2FAK - chains S and T of the 28 polymer chains in the assembly; structure by X-ray diffraction, 2.80 A resolution.

Chain S:
Molecule: Proteasome component PRE5
Organism: Saccharomyces cerevisiae
Notes: EC 3.4.25.1
UniProt: P40302 (PSA1_YEAST); the construct has insertions or renumbered stretches relative to UniProt, so the offset changes along the chain: 4-60 = UniProt 2-58; 63-180 = UniProt 59-176; 183-204 = UniProt 183-204; 210-233 = UniProt 211-234
Amino-acid sequence (233 residues; numbered 4 to 233 plus 10 insertion-coded residues; 7 numbers in that range are skipped by the numbering (no residue carries them; nothing is unmodelled there); the number before each row is that of its first residue; a row labelled like 18A-18F holds insertion residues (18A, then the next letters in order)):
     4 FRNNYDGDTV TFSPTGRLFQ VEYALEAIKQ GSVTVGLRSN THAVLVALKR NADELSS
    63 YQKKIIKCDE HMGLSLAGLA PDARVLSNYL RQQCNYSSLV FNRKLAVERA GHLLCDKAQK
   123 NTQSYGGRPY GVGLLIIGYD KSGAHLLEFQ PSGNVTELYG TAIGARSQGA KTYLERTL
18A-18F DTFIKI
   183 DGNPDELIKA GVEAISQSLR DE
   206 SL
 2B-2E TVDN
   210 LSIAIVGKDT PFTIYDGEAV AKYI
UniProt features mapped onto this chain:
  - modified residue: Ser16 (Phosphoserine)
  - cross-link: Lys191 (Glycyl lysine isopeptide (Lys-Gly) (interchain with G-Cter in ubiquitin))

Chain T:
Molecule: Proteasome component C1
Organism: Saccharomyces cerevisiae
Notes: EC 3.4.25.1
UniProt: P21242 (PSA3_YEAST); the construct lacks a stretch of the UniProt sequence and is renumbered around it, so the offset changes along the chain: 5-180 = UniProt 4-179; 184-199 = UniProt 186-201; 201-206 = UniProt 202-207; 207-218 = UniProt 210-221; 1 more segments
Amino-acid sequence (244 residues; numbered 5 to 241 plus 11 insertion-coded residues; 4 numbers in that range are skipped by the numbering (no residue carries them; nothing is unmodelled there); the number before each row is that of its first residue; a row labelled like 18A-18F holds insertion residues (18A, then the next letters in order)):
     5 GTGYDLSNSV FSPDGRNFQV EYAVKAVENG TTSIGIKCND GVVFAVEKLI TSKLLVPQKN
    65 VKIQVVDRHI GCVYSGLIPD GRHLVNRGRE EAASFKKLYK TPIPIPAFAD RLGQYVQAHT
   125 LYNSVRPFGV STIFGGVDKN GAHLYMLEPS GSYWGYKGAA TGKGRQSAKA ELEKLV
18A-18F DHHPEG
   184 LSAREAVKQA AKIIYL
   201 AHEDNK
20B-20C EK
   207 DFELEISWCS LS
21A-21C ETN
   219 GLHKFVKGDL LQEAIDFAQK EIN

Chain S / chain T interface:
Residue-residue contacts (60; chain S residue first):
  Asn7(S) - Leu10(T)
  Tyr8(S) - Asp9(T)  hydrogen bond
  Tyr8(S) - Leu10(T)  hydrophobic
  Thr12(S) - Arg130(T)
  Val13(S) - Asn127(T)
  Val13(S) - Ser128(T)
  Val13(S) - Val129(T)
  Val13(S) - Arg130(T)
  Thr14(S) - Leu10(T)
  Thr14(S) - Gln23(T)
  Phe15(S) - Gln23(T)  hydrogen bond (backbone-side chain)
  Phe15(S) - Tyr26(T)
  Phe15(S) - Ala27(T)  hydrophobic
  Phe15(S) - Leu81(T)  hydrophobic
  Phe15(S) - Arg130(T)
  Phe15(S) - Pro131(T)
  Ser16(S) - Tyr26(T)
  Pro17(S) - Tyr26(T)  hydrophobic
  Pro17(S) - Lys29(T)
  Thr18(S) - Lys29(T)
  Gly19(S) - Tyr26(T)
  Gly19(S) - Lys29(T)
  Gly19(S) - Ala30(T)
  Leu21(S) - Leu81(T)  hydrophobic
  Leu21(S) - Arg130(T)
  His114(S) - Arg86(T)  hydrogen bond
  Cys117(S) - Arg86(T)
  Asp118(S) - Arg86(T)  salt bridge
  Asp118(S) - Asn90(T)
  Gln121(S) - Pro83(T)
  Gln121(S) - Asp84(T)
  Gln121(S) - His87(T)  hydrogen bond
  Thr124(S) - Arg130(T)  hydrogen bond (backbone-side chain)
  Gln125(S) - His123(T)
  Gln125(S) - Val129(T)
  Gln125(S) - Arg130(T)  hydrogen bond (backbone-backbone)
  Gln125(S) - Phe132(T)
  Ser126(S) - Ser128(T)
  Tyr127(S) - Ser128(T)  hydrogen bond (backbone-backbone)
  Ser154(S) - Pro83(T)
  Gly155(S) - Pro83(T)
  Asn156(S) - Ile82(T)
  Asn156(S) - Pro83(T)
  Thr158(S) - Asn64(T)
  Glu159(S) - Leu59(T)
  Glu159(S) - Val60(T)  hydrogen bond (backbone-backbone)
  Glu159(S) - Lys63(T)
  Glu159(S) - Asn64(T)  hydrogen bond (backbone-side chain)
  Leu160(S) - Leu58(T)
  Leu160(S) - Leu59(T)  hydrophobic
  Leu160(S) - Val60(T)
  Tyr161(S) - Lys57(T)
  Tyr161(S) - Leu58(T)  hydrogen bond (backbone-backbone)
  Tyr161(S) - Val60(T)  hydrophobic
  Tyr161(S) - Pro61(T)
  Gly162(S) - Leu58(T)
  Glu177(S) - Ser56(T)
  Glu177(S) - Lys57(T)
  Glu177(S) - Leu58(T)
  Leu180(S) - Lys57(T)
Other interface residues (no listed pair), chain S (34 interface residues in all): Arg41, Glu110, Val157, Lys173, Leu176
Other interface residues (no listed pair), chain T (30 interface residues in all): Gly133

In short:
Chain S and chain T form an interface of 34 and 30 residues respectively, with 10 hydrogen bonds and 1 salt
bridge. Polar pairs include Asp118(S)-Arg86(T), Tyr8(S)-Asp9(T) and Phe15(S)-Gln23(T).
Chain S is Proteasome component PRE5 and chain T is Proteasome component C1, both from Saccharomyces
cerevisiae; the structure, Crystal structure of Salinosporamide A in complex with the yeast 20S proteasome,
was determined by X-ray diffraction.
